Entry 6N7V (electron microscopy, 3.80 A resolution); this record covers chains C and T of the 7 polymer chains in the assembly.

# Chain C
Molecule: DNA primase/helicase
Source organism: Enterobacteria phage T7
Notes: EC 2.7.7.-, 3.6.4.12
Reference sequence: P03692 (PRIM_BPT7); numbering as in UniProt (aligned over 1-566)
Amino-acid sequence (566 residues; row label = number of the first residue in the row):
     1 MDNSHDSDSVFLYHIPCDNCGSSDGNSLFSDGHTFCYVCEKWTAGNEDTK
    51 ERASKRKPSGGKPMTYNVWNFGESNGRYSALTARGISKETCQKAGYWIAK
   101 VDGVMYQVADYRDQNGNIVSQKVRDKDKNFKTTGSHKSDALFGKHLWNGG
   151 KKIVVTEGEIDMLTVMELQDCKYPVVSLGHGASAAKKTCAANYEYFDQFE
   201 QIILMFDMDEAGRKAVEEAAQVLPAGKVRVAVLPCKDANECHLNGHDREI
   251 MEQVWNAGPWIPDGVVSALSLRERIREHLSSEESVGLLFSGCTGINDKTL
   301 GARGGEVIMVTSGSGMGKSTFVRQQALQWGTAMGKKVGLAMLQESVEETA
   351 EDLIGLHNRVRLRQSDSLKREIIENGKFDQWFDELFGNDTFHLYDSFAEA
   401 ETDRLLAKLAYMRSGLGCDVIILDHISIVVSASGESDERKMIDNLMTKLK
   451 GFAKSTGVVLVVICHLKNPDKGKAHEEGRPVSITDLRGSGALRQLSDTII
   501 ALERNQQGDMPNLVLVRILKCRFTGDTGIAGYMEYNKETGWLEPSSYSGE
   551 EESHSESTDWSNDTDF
Not modelled in the structure: 1-262, 282-283, 397-400, 507-509, 548-566
Differences from the reference sequence: engineered mutation Gln343 (Glu in P03692)
Ion coordination: Mg2+: Ser319, Gln343 (together with dTTP)
Residues lining bound ligands:
  - dTTP (TTP), molecule 1: Ser314, Gly315, Met316, Gly317, Lys318, Ser319, Thr320, Arg323, Gln343, Arg361, His465, Arg504, Pro511, Asn512, Tyr535, Lys537
  - dTTP (TTP), molecule 2: Gln494, Lys520, Cys521, Arg522, Phe523, Thr524, Gly525
Swiss-Prot annotation at these positions:
  - zinc finger: Cys17 to Cys39 (C4-like)
  - region: Glu550 to Phe566 (Binding to viral DNA polymerase)
  - binding site (Zn(2+)): Cys17, Cys20, Cys36, Cys39
  - binding site (Mg(2+)): Glu157, Asp207, Asp237
  - binding site (ATP): Ser312 to Ser319
  - site (dTTP/dATP binding): Arg361, His465, Arg504, Arg522, Tyr535
Reported in the primary citation:
  - mutagenesis - E343Q: abolished catalytic activity (citing earlier work)
  - specificity-determining residues: His33 (citing earlier work)

# Chain T
Molecule: 76-nt DNA strand
Sequence (76 nucleotides; each row starts with the number of its first residue; numbers below 1 keep their minus sign (DT-4 is residue -4)):
    -4 TTTGGTCATTTTTTTTTTTTTTTTTTTTACGGAGTCGTTTCGACTCCGTT
    46 ATCACGCTATGTCGTCAAGTTGTACC
Not modelled in the structure: -4 to 3, 20-71

# Chain C / chain T interface
Contacting residue pairs - 12 pairs, chain C then chain T:
  Arg439(C) with DT11(T), hydrogen bond to the sugar; DT12(T), sugar contact
  Lys467(C) with DT13(T), salt bridge to the phosphate; DT14(T), phosphate contact
  Asn468(C) with DT14(T), hydrogen bond to the phosphate
  Leu486(C) with DT13(T), phosphate contact
  Arg487(C) with DT13(T), phosphate contact; DT14(T), salt bridge to the phosphate
  Gly488(C) with DT12(T), sugar contact; DT13(T), hydrogen bond to the phosphate
  Ser489(C) with DT12(T), phosphate contact
  Gly490(C) with DT12(T), hydrogen bond to the phosphate

# In short
8 residues of chain C and 4 residues of chain T are in contact, with 4 hydrogen bonds and 2 salt bridges.
Polar pairs include Arg439(C)-DT11(T), Asn468(C)-DT14(T) and Gly488(C)-DT13(T). Ligands of chain C: dTTP. From
the paper: E343Q of chain C abolishes catalytic activity; the specificity determinant His33(C).
Here chain C is DNA primase/helicase (Enterobacteria phage T7) and chain T is a 76-nt DNA strand. Entry 6N7V
(Structure of bacteriophage T7 gp4 (helicase-primase, E343Q mutant) in complex with ssDNA, dTTP, AC
dinucleotide, and ...) was determined by electron microscopy, deposited together with 6N7I, 6N7N, 6N7S, 6N7T,
6N7W, 6N9U and 3 further entries.
